Entry 8U7U (electron microscopy, 2.16 A resolution); this record covers chains M and N of the 28 polymer chains in the assembly.

# Chain M
Molecule: Proteasome subunit beta type-6
Source organism: Saccharomyces cerevisiae S288C
Notes: EC 3.4.25.1
UniProt: P23724 (PSB6_YEAST); residue numbers follow UniProt; this construct covers 1-241
Sequence (241 residues; each row starts with the number of its first residue):
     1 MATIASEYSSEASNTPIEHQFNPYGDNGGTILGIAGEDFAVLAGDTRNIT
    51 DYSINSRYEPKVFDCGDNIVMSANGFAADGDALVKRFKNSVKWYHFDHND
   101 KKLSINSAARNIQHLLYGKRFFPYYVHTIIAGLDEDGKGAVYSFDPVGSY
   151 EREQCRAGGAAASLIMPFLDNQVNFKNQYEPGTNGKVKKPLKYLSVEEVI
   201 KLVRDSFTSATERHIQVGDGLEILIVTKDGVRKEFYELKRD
Not modelled in the structure: 1-20, 241

# Chain N
Molecule: Proteasome subunit beta type-7
Source organism: Saccharomyces cerevisiae S288C
Notes: EC 3.4.25.1
UniProt: P30657 (PSB7_YEAST); residues 1-266 here = UniProt positions 1-266
Sequence (266 residues; row label = number of the first residue in the row):
     1 MNHDPFSWGRPADSTYGAYNTQIANAGASPMVNTQQPIVTGTSVISMKYD
    51 NGVIIAADNLGSYGSLLRFNGVERLIPVGDNTVVGISGDISDMQHIERLL
   101 KDLVTENAYDNPLADAEEALEPSYIFEYLATVMYQRRSKMNPLWNAIIVA
   151 GVQSNGDQFLRYVNLLGVTYSSPTLATGFGAHMANPLLRKVVDRESDIPK
   201 TTVQVAEEAIVNAMRVLYYRDARSSRNFSLAIIDKNTGLTFKKNLQVENM
   251 KWDFAKDIKGYGTQKI
Not modelled in the structure: 1-34, 266

# Interface between chain M and chain N
Pairs across the interface - 38 pairs, chain M then chain N:
  Phe21(M) - Gln35(N)
  Phe21(M) - Arg137(N)
  Phe21(M) - Met140(N)
  Phe21(M) - Pro142(N)  hydrophobic
  Phe21(M) - Trp144(N)  hydrophobic
  Phe21(M) - Leu166(N)  hydrophobic
  Asn22(M) - Leu166(N)
  Pro23(M) - Arg137(N)  hydrogen bond (backbone-side chain)
  Pro23(M) - Met140(N)  hydrophobic
  Pro23(M) - Leu166(N)
  Tyr24(M) - Arg137(N)
  Asn27(M) - Val168(N)
  Asn48(M) - Tyr170(N)
  Ser53(M) - His182(N)  hydrogen bond
  Ile54(M) - Arg189(N)  hydrogen bond (backbone-side chain)
  Asn55(M) - Tyr170(N)  hydrogen bond
  Asn55(M) - Ser172(N)
  Asn55(M) - Arg189(N)
  Ser56(M) - Ser171(N)  hydrogen bond (side chain-backbone)
  Glu59(M) - Arg161(N)  salt bridge
  Glu59(M) - Tyr170(N)
  Glu59(M) - Ser171(N)  hydrogen bond (side chain-backbone)
  Phe76(M) - Arg137(N)
  Phe76(M) - Leu166(N)
  Phe76(M) - Val168(N)  hydrophobic
  Ala78(M) - Tyr134(N)  hydrophobic
  Ala78(M) - Leu166(N)
  Ala78(M) - Gly167(N)
  Ala78(M) - Val168(N)
  Asp79(M) - Tyr134(N)  hydrogen bond
  Asp79(M) - Arg137(N)  salt bridge
  Asp81(M) - Thr169(N)
  Ala82(M) - Tyr134(N)
  Lys85(M) - Glu127(N)  salt bridge
  Phe122(M) - Arg137(N)
  Phe122(M) - Ser138(N)
  Tyr124(M) - Tyr134(N)
  Glu237(M) - Arg194(N)  salt bridge
Interface residues without a listed pair, chain M (23 interface residues in all): Gly25, Arg57, Tyr58
Interface residues without a listed pair, chain N (22 interface residues in all): Leu165, Leu175, Asp193

# Overview
Chain M and chain N form an interface of 23 and 22 residues respectively; the contacts include 7 hydrogen
bonds and 4 salt bridges. Among the polar pairs are Glu59(M)-Arg161(N), Asp79(M)-Arg137(N) and
Lys85(M)-Glu127(N).
Chain M is Proteasome subunit beta type-6 and chain N is Proteasome subunit beta type-7, both from
Saccharomyces cerevisiae S288C; the structure, Proteasome 20S Core Particle from Beta 3 D205 deletion, was
determined by electron microscopy, deposited together with 8U6Y.
